PDB entry 3M54 | X-ray diffraction, 1.60 A resolution | chains A and B

== Chain A ==
Name: Histone-lysine N-methyltransferase SETD7
From: Homo sapiens
Notes: EC 2.1.1.43
Reference sequence: Q8WTS6 (SETD7_HUMAN); numbering as in UniProt (aligned over 110-366)
Amino-acid sequence (261 residues; row label = number of the first residue in the row):
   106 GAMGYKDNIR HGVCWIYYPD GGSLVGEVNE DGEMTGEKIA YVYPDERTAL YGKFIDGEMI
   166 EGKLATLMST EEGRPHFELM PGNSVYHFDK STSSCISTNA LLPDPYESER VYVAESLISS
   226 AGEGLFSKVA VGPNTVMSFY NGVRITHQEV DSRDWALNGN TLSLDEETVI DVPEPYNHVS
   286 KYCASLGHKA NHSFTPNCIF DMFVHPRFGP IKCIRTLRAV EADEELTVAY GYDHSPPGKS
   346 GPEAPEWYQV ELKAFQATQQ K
Disordered / not traced: 106-115, 342-346, 366
Sequence notes: expression tag (106-109); engineered mutation Phe305 (Tyr in Q8WTS6)
Swiss-Prot annotation at these positions:
  - binding site (S-adenosyl-L-methionine): Ala226 to Glu228, Asn296, His297, Glu356
  - site (Histone H3K4 binding): Tyr245, Asp256, Thr266, Lys317, Tyr335
  - mutagenesis: Glu220 (E220A: Increases near-attack conformations), Glu228 (E228A: Increases near-attack conformations), Tyr245 (Y245A: Significantly reduces the monomethyltransferase activity but increases the dimethyltransferase activity), Lys294 (K294A: Significantly reduces the catalytic activity), His297 (H297A/G: Abolishes methyltransferase activity), Lys317 (K317A: Induces a reduction in methyltransferase activity toward TAF10 but an increased methyltransferase activity for H3 and p53/TP53)
What the authors report for this chain:
  - mutagenesis - Y305F: unchanged catalytic activity on unmodified peptide
  - specificity-determining residues: Tyr245
  - mutagenesis - Y305F (6-fold): increased binding to TAF10-K189me1
  - mutagenesis - Y305F: decreased binding to TAF10-K189me2
  - catalytic residues: Gly264 (proposed by the authors, not directly observed)
  - mutagenesis - Y245A: unchanged binding to TAF10 peptide (chain B)
  - mutagenesis - Y245A: decreased catalytic activity on substrates with unmodified lysines

== Chain B ==
Name: TAF10 peptide
Amino-acid sequence (11 residues; numbered 185 to 195; the number before each row is that of its first residue):
   185 XSKSKDRKYT L
Disordered / not traced: 194-195
Modified residues: ACE (acetyl group) at position 185

== Interface between chain A and chain B ==
Pairs across the interface - 30 pairs, chain A then chain B:
  Tyr245(A) with Lys189(B), hydrogen bond
  His252(A) with Arg191(B)
  Val255(A) with Lys187(B)
  Asp256(A) with Ser186(B); Lys187(B), hydrogen bond (side chain-backbone)
  Arg258(A) with Lys187(B), hydrogen bond (backbone-side chain)
  Trp260(A) with Lys187(B)
  Asn263(A) with Lys187(B)
  Gly264(A) with Lys189(B)
  Thr266(A) with Lys187(B), hydrogen bond (side chain-backbone); Ser188(B); Lys189(B), hydrogen bond (backbone-backbone)
  Leu267(A) with Lys189(B); Asp190(B)
  Ser268(A) with Ser188(B); Lys189(B), hydrogen bond (backbone-backbone); Asp190(B); Arg191(B)
  Asp270(A) with Arg191(B), hydrogen bond (backbone-side chain)
  Glu271(A) with Arg191(B)
  Phe305(A) with Asp190(B)
  Lys317(A) with Asp190(B), salt bridge
  Tyr335(A) with Lys189(B); Asp190(B), hydrogen bond (backbone-backbone)
  Gly336(A) with Tyr193(B)
  Tyr337(A) with Ser188(B); Lys189(B)
  Asp338(A) with Tyr193(B), hydrogen bond (backbone-side chain)
  Glu348(A) with ACE_185(B); Lys187(B)
Other interface residues (no listed pair), chain A (24 interface residues in all): Asp259, Asn265, Val274, His293
From the paper, about this interface:
  - specific contacts: Tyr245(A)-Lys189(B) (hydrogen bond)

== In short ==
The interface between chain A and chain B involves 24 residues on one side and 8 on the other; the contacts
include 9 hydrogen bonds and 1 salt bridge. Among the polar pairs are Lys317(A)-Asp190(B), Tyr245(A)-Lys189(B)
and Asp256(A)-Lys187(B). The paper describes a hydrogen bond between Tyr245(A) and Lys189(B). From the paper:
the catalytic residue Gly264(A); Y305F of chain A increases binding to TAF10-K189me1.
Here chain A is Histone-lysine N-methyltransferase SETD7 (Homo sapiens) and chain B is TAF10 peptide. Entry
3M54 (SET7/9 Y305F in complex with TAF10 peptide and AdoHcy) was determined by X-ray diffraction, deposited
together with 3M53, 3M55, 3M56, 3M57, 3M58, 3M59 and 3M5A.
